6FBC - chains A and B of the 3 polymer chains in the assembly; structure by X-ray diffraction, 1.54 A resolution.

# Chain A
Name: DNA polymerase I, thermostable
Organism: Thermus aquaticus
Notes: EC 2.7.7.7
Reference sequence: P19821 (DPO1_THEAQ); numbering as in UniProt (aligned over 293-832)
Amino-acid sequence (541 residues; numbered 292 to 832; the number before each row is that of its first residue):
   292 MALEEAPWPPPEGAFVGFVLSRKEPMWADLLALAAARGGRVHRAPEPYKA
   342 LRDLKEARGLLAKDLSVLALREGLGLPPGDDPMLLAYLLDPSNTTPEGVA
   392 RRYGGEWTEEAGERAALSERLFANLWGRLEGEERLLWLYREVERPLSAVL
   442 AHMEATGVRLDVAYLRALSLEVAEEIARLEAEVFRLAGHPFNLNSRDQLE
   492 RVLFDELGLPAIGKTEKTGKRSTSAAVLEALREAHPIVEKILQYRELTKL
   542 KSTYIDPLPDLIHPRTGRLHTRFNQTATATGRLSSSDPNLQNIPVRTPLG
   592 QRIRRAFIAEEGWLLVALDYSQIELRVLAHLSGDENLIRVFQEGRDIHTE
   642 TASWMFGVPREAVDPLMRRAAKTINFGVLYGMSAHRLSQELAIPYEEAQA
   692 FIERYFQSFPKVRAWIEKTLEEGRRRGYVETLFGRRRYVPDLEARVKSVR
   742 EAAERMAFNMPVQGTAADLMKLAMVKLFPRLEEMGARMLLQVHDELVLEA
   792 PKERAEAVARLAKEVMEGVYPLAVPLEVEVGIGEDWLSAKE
Disordered / not traced: 292
Sequence notes: initiating methionine (292)
Metal / ion sites: Mg2+: Glu462, Glu466, Glu825; Mn2+ site 1: Asp610, Asp785 (together with XG4) (shared with D4B_112(B) of chain B); Mn2+ site 2: Asp610, Tyr611, Asp785 (together with XG4)
Ligand contacts: XG4 (2'-deoxy-5'-O-[(R)-hydroxy{[(R)-hydroxy(phosphonooxy)phosphoryl]amino}phosphoryl]guanosine): Arg573, Asp610, Tyr611, Ser612, Gln613, Ile614, Glu615, His639, Arg659, Arg660, Lys663, Thr664, Phe667, Tyr671, Asn750, Asp785
What the authors report for this chain:
  - Mn2+ coordination: Asp610, Tyr611, Asp785
  - conformationally variable residues (side-chain flip): Arg660, Lys663
  - binding site for XG4: Lys663
  - binding site for the 12-nt DNA strand (chain B): Arg587, Lys663
  - contacts within the chain: Lys663-Thr664 (water-mediated contact)
  - catalytic residues: Lys663 (citing earlier work)

# Chain B
Molecule: 12-nt DNA strand
Sequence (12 nucleotides; numbered 101 to 112; the number before each row is that of its first residue):
   101 GACCACGGCCAX
Modified / non-standard residues: D4B ([(2R,3S,5R)-5-[4-azanyl-5-[2-(4-ethynylphenyl)ethynyl]-2-oxidanylidene-pyrimidin-1-yl]-3-oxidanyl-oxolan-2-yl]methyl dihydrogen phosphate) at position 112
Metal / ion sites: Mn2+: D4B_112 (together with XG4) (shared with Asp610(A), Asp785(A) of chain A)

# How chain A and chain B interact
Contacting residue pairs (40; chain A residue first):
  Arg487(A) - DG107(B)  hydrogen bond to the phosphate
  Arg487(A) - DG108(B)  salt bridge to the phosphate
  Thr506(A) - DG107(B)  hydrogen bond to the phosphate
  Thr506(A) - DG108(B)  phosphate contact
  Glu507(A) - DG107(B)  phosphate contact
  Lys508(A) - DC106(B)  phosphate contact
  Lys508(A) - DG107(B)  hydrogen bond to the phosphate
  Thr509(A) - DC106(B)  phosphate contact
  Thr509(A) - DG107(B)  hydrogen bond to the phosphate
  Ser513(A) - DG108(B)  hydrogen bond to the phosphate
  Thr514(A) - DG108(B)  hydrogen bond to the phosphate
  Ser515(A) - DG108(B)  phosphate contact
  Ser515(A) - DC109(B)  phosphate contact
  Ala516(A) - DC109(B)  hydrogen bond to the phosphate
  Arg536(A) - DG108(B)  hydrogen bond to the phosphate
  Arg536(A) - DC109(B)  salt bridge to the phosphate
  Lys540(A) - DG108(B)  base contact
  Lys540(A) - DC109(B)  hydrogen bond to the base
  Lys540(A) - DC110(B)  sugar contact
  Tyr545(A) - DC110(B)  sugar contact
  Arg573(A) - D4B_112(B)  base contact
  Gln582(A) - DA111(B)  sugar contact
  Asn583(A) - DC110(B)  hydrogen bond to the base
  Asn583(A) - DA111(B)  sugar contact
  Ile584(A) - DA111(B)  sugar contact
  Pro585(A) - DC110(B)  phosphate contact
  Pro585(A) - DA111(B)  phosphate contact
  Val586(A) - DA111(B)  hydrogen bond to the phosphate
  Val586(A) - D4B_112(B)  phosphate contact
  Arg587(A) - DC110(B)  salt bridge to the phosphate
  Arg587(A) - DA111(B)  salt bridge to the phosphate
  Arg587(A) - D4B_112(B)  base contact
  Arg595(A) - DA111(B)  phosphate contact
  Leu657(A) - D4B_112(B)  base contact
  Arg660(A) - D4B_112(B)  base contact
  Lys663(A) - D4B_112(B)  base contact
  Thr664(A) - D4B_112(B)  base contact
  Val783(A) - D4B_112(B)  phosphate contact
  His784(A) - D4B_112(B)  sugar contact
  Asp785(A) - D4B_112(B)  phosphate contact
Interface residues without a listed pair, chain A (31 interface residues in all): Gly510, Glu537, Leu541, Asp610

# In short
31 residues of chain A face 7 of chain B across their interface; the contacts include 11 hydrogen bonds and 4
salt bridges. Among the polar pairs are Lys540(A)-DC109(B), Asn583(A)-DC110(B) and Arg487(A)-DG107(B). From
the paper: the catalytic residue Lys663(A); a binding site for the 12-nt DNA strand (chain B) at Arg587(A) and
Lys663(A).
Here chain A is DNA polymerase I, thermostable (Thermus aquaticus) and chain B is a 12-nt DNA strand. Entry
6FBC (KlenTaq DNA polymerase processing a modified primer - bearing the modification at the 3'-terminus of the
...) was determined by X-ray diffraction (same publication as 6FBD, 6FBE, 6FBF, 6FBG, 6FBH and 6FBI).
